Entry 7K6O (X-ray diffraction, 2.74 A resolution); this record covers chain A.

Chain A:
Protein: Phosphatidylinositol 4,5-bisphosphate 3-kinase catalytic subunit alpha isoform
From: Homo sapiens
Notes: EC 2.7.1.153, 2.7.11.1
UniProtKB: P42336 (PK3CA_HUMAN); residue numbers follow UniProt; this construct covers 105-1048
Sequence (946 residues; numbered 103 to 1048; the number before each row is that of its first residue):
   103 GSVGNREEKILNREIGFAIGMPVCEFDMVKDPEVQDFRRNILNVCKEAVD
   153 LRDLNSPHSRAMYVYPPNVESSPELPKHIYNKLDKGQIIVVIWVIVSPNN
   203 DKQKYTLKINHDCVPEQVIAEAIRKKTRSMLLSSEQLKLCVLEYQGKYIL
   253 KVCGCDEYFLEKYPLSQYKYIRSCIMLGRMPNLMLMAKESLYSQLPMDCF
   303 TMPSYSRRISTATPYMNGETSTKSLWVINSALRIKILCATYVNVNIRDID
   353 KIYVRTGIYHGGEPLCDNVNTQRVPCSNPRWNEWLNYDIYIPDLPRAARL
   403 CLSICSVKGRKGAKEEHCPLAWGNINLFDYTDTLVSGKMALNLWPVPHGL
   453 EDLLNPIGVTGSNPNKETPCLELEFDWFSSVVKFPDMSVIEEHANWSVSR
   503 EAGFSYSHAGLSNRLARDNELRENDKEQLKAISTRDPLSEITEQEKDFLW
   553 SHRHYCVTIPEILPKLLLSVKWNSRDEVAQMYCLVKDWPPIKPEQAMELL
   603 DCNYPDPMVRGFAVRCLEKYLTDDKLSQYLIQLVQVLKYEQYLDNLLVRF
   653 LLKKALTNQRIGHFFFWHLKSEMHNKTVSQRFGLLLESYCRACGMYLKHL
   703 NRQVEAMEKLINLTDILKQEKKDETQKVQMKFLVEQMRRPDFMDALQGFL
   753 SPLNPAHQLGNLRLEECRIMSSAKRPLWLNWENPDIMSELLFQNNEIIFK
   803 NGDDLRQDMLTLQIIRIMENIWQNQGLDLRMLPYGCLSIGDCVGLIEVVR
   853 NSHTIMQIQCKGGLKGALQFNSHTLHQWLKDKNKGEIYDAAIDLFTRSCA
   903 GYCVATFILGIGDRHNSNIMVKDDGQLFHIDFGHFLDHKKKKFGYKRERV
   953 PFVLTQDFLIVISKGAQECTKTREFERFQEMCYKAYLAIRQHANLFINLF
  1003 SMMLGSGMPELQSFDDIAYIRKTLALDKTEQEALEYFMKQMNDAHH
Unresolved in the structure: 103-108, 232-246, 300-302, 309-323, 346-350, 413-415, 501-523, 940-953, 965-971, 1046-1048
Sequence notes: expression tag (103-104)
Ligand contacts: VY1 ((3S)-3-[4-(2-aminopyrimidin-5-yl)-2-(morpholin-4-yl)-5,6-dihydro-7H-pyrrolo[2,3-d]pyrimidin-7-yl]-N-methylpyrrolidine-1-sulfonamide): Arg770, Met772, Ser774, Trp780, Ile800, Lys802, Asp805, Leu807, Asp810, Tyr836, Ile848, Glu849, Val850, Val851, Ser854, His855, Gln859, Met922, Phe930, Ile932, Asp933
Curated features (UniProtKB/Swiss-Prot):
  - region: Ile771 to Arg777 (G-loop), Gly912 to Asn920 (Catalytic loop), His931 to Thr957 (Activation loop)
  - site: Lys776 (Implicated in the recognition of ATP as well as PIP2. Also crucial for autophosphorylation of the p85alpha subunit)
  - natural variant: Gly106 (G106V: In CRC), Ile112 (I112N: In MCAP), Arg115 (R115P: In CLAPO and MADAC; uncertain significance), Gly118 (G118D: In CWS5), Glu135 (E135K: In CWS5), Glu218 (E218K: In CWS5), Tyr343 (Y343C: Found in a cancer sample; uncertain significance), Val356 (V356I: In CWS5), Gly364 (G364R: In MCAP), Glu365 (E365K: In MCAP), Cys378 (C378Y: In MCAP), Arg382 (R382K: In CWS5), 14 further natural variant entries in UniProt

Summary:
Bound to chain A: compound VY1.
Chain A is Phosphatidylinositol 4,5-bisphosphate 3-kinase catalytic subunit alpha isoform (Homo sapiens); the
structure, Crystal structure of PI3Kalpha inhibitor 10-5429, was determined by X-ray diffraction, deposited
together with 7K6M, 7K6N and 7K71.
